PDB entry 6MNS | X-ray diffraction, 2.70 A resolution | chains P and L of the 3 polymer chains in the assembly

== Chain P ==
Molecule: Envelope glylcoprotein
Reference sequence: A9Q0A0 (A9Q0A0_9HIV1); the author numbering skips numbers that UniProt does not, so the offset changes along the chain: 301-309 = UniProt 94-102; 312-325 = UniProt 103-116
Amino-acid sequence (23 residues; row label = number of the first residue in the row; note: 2 numbers in that range are skipped by the numbering (no residue carries them; nothing is unmodelled there)):
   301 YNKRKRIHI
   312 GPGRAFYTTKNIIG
Unresolved in the structure: 301-305, 322-325

== Chain L ==
Molecule: Ab DH753 light chain
Organism: Macaca mulatta
Amino-acid sequence (216 residues; numbered 1 to 212 plus 5 insertion-coded residues; 1 number in that range is skipped by the numbering (no residue carries it; nothing is unmodelled there); the number before each row is that of its first residue; a row labelled like 27A-27B holds insertion residues (27A, then the next letters in order)):
     1 QSVLTQP
     9 PSASEAARKSVTISCSGGS
27A-27B SN
    28 IGDDSVSWYQQVPGTAPKLLIYYNDRRASGVSDRFSGSKSGTSASLAING
    78 LQSEDEADYYCAAWDDSL
95A-95B SA
    96 YIFGSGTRLTV
  106A L
   107 GQPKASPTVTLFPPSSEELQANKATLVCLISDFYPGVVKVAWKADGSAVN
   157 AGVETTTPSKQSNNKYAASSYLSLTSDQWKSHKSYSCQVTHEGSTVEKTV
   207 APAECS
Unresolved in the structure: 1, 209-212
Disulfides: Cys23-Cys88, Cys134-Cys193

== How chain P and chain L interact ==
Pairs across the interface (10):
  Ile307(P) - Tyr50(L)  hydrophobic
  His308(P) - Asp31(L)
  Ile309(P) - Tyr49(L)  hydrophobic
  Ile309(P) - Tyr50(L)  hydrophobic
  Gly312(P) - Tyr96(L)
  Pro313(P) - Tyr36(L)
  Pro313(P) - Tyr96(L)  hydrophobic
  Arg315(P) - Trp91(L)
  Tyr318(P) - Tyr50(L)  hydrophobic
  Tyr318(P) - Arg53(L)  hydrogen bond
Other interface residues (no listed pair), chain P (8 interface residues in all): Lys321
Other interface residues (no listed pair), chain L (8 interface residues in all): Ser32
From the paper, about this interface:
  - residue pairs: Arg315(P)-Trp91(L) (hydrophobic contact)
  - epitope / paratope residues, chain P: Arg315(P)
  - epitope / paratope residues, chain L: Trp91(L)

== In short ==
Chain P and chain L each contribute 8 residues to their interface; the contacts include 1 hydrogen bond. Its
one hydrogen-bonded contact is Tyr318(P)-Arg53(L). The authors report a hydrophobic contact between Arg315(P)
and Trp91(L). From the paper: epitope/paratope residues Arg315(P) and Trp91(L).
Here chain P is Envelope glylcoprotein and chain L is Ab DH753 light chain (Macaca mulatta). Entry 6MNS
(Rhesus macaque anti-HIV V3 antibody DH753 with gp120 V3 ZAM18 peptide) was determined by X-ray diffraction
together with 6MNQ from the same study.
